PDB entry 3SHJ | X-ray diffraction, 2.80 A resolution | chains H and Z of the 28 polymer chains in the assembly

== Chain H ==
Name: Proteasome component PUP1
Source organism: Saccharomyces cerevisiae
Notes: EC 3.4.25.1
UniProt: P25043 (PSB7_YEAST); the construct lacks a stretch of the UniProt sequence and is renumbered around it, so the offset changes along the chain: 1-91 = UniProt 30-120; 93-105 = UniProt 121-133; 106-187 = UniProt 135-216; 189-223 = UniProt 217-251
Sequence (222 residues; each row starts with the number of its first residue; note: 2 numbers in that range are skipped by the numbering (no residue carries them; nothing is unmodelled there)):
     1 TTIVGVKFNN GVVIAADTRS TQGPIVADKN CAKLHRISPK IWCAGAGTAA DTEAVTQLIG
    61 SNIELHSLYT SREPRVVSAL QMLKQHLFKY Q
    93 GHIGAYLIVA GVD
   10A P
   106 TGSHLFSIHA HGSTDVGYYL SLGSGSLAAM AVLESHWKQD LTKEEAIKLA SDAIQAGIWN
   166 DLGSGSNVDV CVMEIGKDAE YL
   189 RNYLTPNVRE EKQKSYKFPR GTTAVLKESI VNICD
UniProt features mapped onto this chain:
  - active site: Thr1 (Nucleophile)

== Chain Z ==
Name: Proteasome component C5
Source organism: Saccharomyces cerevisiae
Notes: EC 3.4.25.1
UniProt: P23724 (PSB1_YEAST); the construct lacks a stretch of the UniProt sequence and is renumbered around it, so the offset changes along the chain: -9 to -1 = UniProt 20-28; 1-70 = UniProt 29-98; 71-106 = UniProt 100-135; 107-144 = UniProt 138-175; 2 more segments
Sequence (222 residues; row label = number of the first residue in the row; note: 2 numbers in that range are skipped by the numbering (no residue carries them; nothing is unmodelled there); a row labelled like 10A-10B holds insertion residues (10A, then the next letters in order); numbers below 1 keep their minus sign (Gln-9 is residue -9)):
    -9 QFNPYGDNG
     1 GTILGIAGED FAVLAGDTRN ITDYSINSRY EPKVFDCGDN IVMSANGFAA DGDALVKRFK
    61 NSVKWYHFDH
   70A N
    71 DKKLSINSAA RNIQHLLYGK RFFPYYVHTI IAGLDE
10A-10B DG
   107 KGAVYSFDPV GSYEREQCRA GGAAASLIMP FLDNQVNF
14A-14F KNQYEP
14H-14I GT
    1I N
14J-14K GK
14M-14Q VKKPL
   14W K
   145 YLSVEEVIKL VRDSFTSATE RHIQVGDGLE ILIVTK
   182 DGVRKEFYEL KRD
Ligand contacts: H10 (1-hydroxy-1-[(2R)-4-{3-[(3S,5S,7S)-tricyclo[3.3.1.1~3,7~]dec-1-yloxy]phenyl}but-3-yn-2-yl]urea): Ser112, Phe113, Asp114, Ser118, Tyr119, Glu120, Glu122, Arg125

== How chain H and chain Z interact ==
Contacting residue pairs - 63 pairs, chain H then chain Z:
  Arg19(H) - Ile167(Z)
  Arg19(H) - Asp194(Z)  salt bridge
  Thr21(H) - Ile167(Z)
  Pro24(H) - Arg165(Z)
  Pro24(H) - His166(Z)
  Pro24(H) - Ile167(Z)  hydrogen bond (backbone-backbone)
  Ile25(H) - Arg165(Z)
  Ile25(H) - His166(Z)
  Val26(H) - Glu164(Z)
  Val26(H) - Arg165(Z)  hydrogen bond (backbone-backbone)
  Val26(H) - Ile167(Z)  hydrophobic
  Ala27(H) - Arg165(Z)  hydrogen bond (backbone-side chain)
  Lys29(H) - Glu164(Z)  salt bridge
  Lys29(H) - Arg165(Z)
  Ile163(H) - Asp194(Z)
  Trp164(H) - Ile26(Z)
  Trp164(H) - Arg29(Z)  hydrogen bond (backbone-side chain)
  Trp164(H) - Arg193(Z)
  Trp164(H) - Asp194(Z)
  Asn165(H) - Arg29(Z)
  Asp166(H) - Tyr24(Z)
  Asp166(H) - Asp194(Z)
  Leu167(H) - Arg19(Z)
  Leu167(H) - Ile21(Z)  hydrophobic
  Leu167(H) - Asp23(Z)
  Leu167(H) - Tyr24(Z)  hydrogen bond (backbone-backbone)
  Leu167(H) - Ile26(Z)  hydrophobic
  Leu167(H) - Ile167(Z)
  Gly168(H) - Tyr24(Z)
  Ser169(H) - Asp194(Z)
  Gly170(H) - Asp194(Z)
  Ser171(H) - Asp194(Z)  hydrogen bond (backbone-side chain)
  Asn195(H) - Lys192(Z)  hydrogen bond (backbone-side chain)
  Asn195(H) - Asp194(Z)
  Arg197(H) - Thr160(Z)  hydrogen bond
  Arg197(H) - Ser161(Z)  hydrogen bond
  Arg197(H) - Glu164(Z)
  Glu198(H) - Arg156(Z)  salt bridge
  Glu198(H) - Thr160(Z)
  Glu198(H) - Glu190(Z)
  Lys200(H) - Asp157(Z)
  Gln201(H) - Lys153(Z)
  Gln201(H) - Arg156(Z)  hydrogen bond
  Gln201(H) - Asp157(Z)  hydrogen bond (backbone-side chain)
  Lys202(H) - Gln141(Z)
  Lys202(H) - Glu150(Z)
  Lys202(H) - Asp157(Z)  hydrogen bond (backbone-side chain)
  Tyr204(H) - Phe137(Z)
  Tyr204(H) - Gln141(Z)
  Tyr204(H) - Leu154(Z)
  Tyr204(H) - Asp157(Z)  hydrogen bond
  Phe206(H) - Gln14C(Z)
  Phe206(H) - Asn140(Z)
  Phe206(H) - Gln141(Z)
  Arg208(H) - Pro14F(Z)
  Gly209(H) - Glu14E(Z)
  Gly209(H) - Pro14F(Z)
  Thr210(H) - Asn14B(Z)
  Thr210(H) - Gln14C(Z)
  Thr210(H) - Tyr14D(Z)  hydrogen bond (backbone-backbone)
  Ala212(H) - Tyr14D(Z)  hydrophobic
  Ala212(H) - Gly14J(Z)
  Val213(H) - Asn1I(Z)
Other interface residues (no listed pair), chain H (33 interface residues in all): Gly23, Asp28, Val196, Pro207
Other interface residues (no listed pair), chain Z (34 interface residues in all): Gly14H, Ser25, Leu133

== In short ==
33 residues of chain H face 34 of chain Z across their interface; the contacts include 14 hydrogen bonds and 3
salt bridges. Among the polar pairs are Arg19(H)-Asp194(Z), Lys29(H)-Glu164(Z) and Glu198(H)-Arg156(Z). Chain
Z binds compound H10. UniProt lists active-site residue Thr1(H) on chain H.
Chain H is Proteasome component PUP1 and chain Z is Proteasome component C5, both from Saccharomyces
cerevisiae; the structure, Proteasome in complex with hydroxyurea derivative HU10, was determined by X-ray
diffraction.
